Entry 9ML9 (X-ray diffraction, 2.59 A resolution); this record covers chains A and H of the 3 polymer chains in the assembly.

Chain A:
Name: Spike protein S1
Source organism: Severe acute respiratory syndrome coronavirus 2
Notes: fragment: Receptor-Binding Domain
UniProtKB: P0DTC2 (SPIKE_SARS2); residues 328-533 here = UniProt positions 328-533
Sequence (212 residues; each row starts with the number of its first residue):
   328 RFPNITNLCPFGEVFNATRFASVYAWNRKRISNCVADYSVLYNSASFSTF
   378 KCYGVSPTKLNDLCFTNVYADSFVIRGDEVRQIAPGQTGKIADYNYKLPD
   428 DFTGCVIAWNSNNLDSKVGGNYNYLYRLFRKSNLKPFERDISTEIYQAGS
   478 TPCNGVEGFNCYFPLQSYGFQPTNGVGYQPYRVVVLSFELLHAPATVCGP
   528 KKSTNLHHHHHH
Not modelled in the structure: 328-332, 529-539
Cystine bridges: Cys-336/Cys-361, Cys-379/Cys-432, Cys-391/Cys-525, Cys-480/Cys-488
Covalent attachments: N-acetylglucosamine (NAG) linked to Asn-343
Sequence notes: expression tag (534-539)
UniProt features mapped onto this chain:
  - region: Arg-403 to Asp-405 (Integrin-binding motif), Asn-448 to Phe-456 (Immunodominant HLA epitope recognized by the CD8+)
  - glycosylation (N-linked (GlcNAc...) asparagine): Asn-331 (complex), Asn-343 (complex)
  - natural variant: Gly-339 (G339D: In strain: Omicron/BA.1, Omicron/BA.2 and 4 more; G339H: In strain: Omicron/BA.2.75, Omicron/XBB.1.5 and 1 more), Arg-346 (R346K: In strain: Mu/B.1.621; R346T: In strain: Omicron/BQ.1.1, Omicron/XBB.1.5 and 1 more), Leu-368 (L368I: In strain: Omicron/XBB.1.5, Omicron/EG.5.1), Ser-371 (S371F: In strain: Omicron/BA.2, Omicron/BA.2.12.1 and 6 more; S371L: In strain: Omicron/BA.1), Ser-373 (S373P: In strain: Omicron/BA.1, Omicron/BA.2 and 7 more), Ser-375 (S375F: In strain: Omicron/BA.1, Omicron/BA.2 and 7 more), Thr-376 (T376A: In strain: Omicron/BA.2, Omicron/BA.2.12.1 and 5 more), Asp-405 (D405N: In strain: Omicron/BA.2, Omicron/BA.2.12.1 and 6 more), Arg-408 (R408S: In strain: Omicron/BA.2, Omicron/BA.2.12.1 and 6 more), Lys-417 (K417N: In strain: Beta/B.1.351, Omicron/BA.1 and 8 more; K417T: In strain: Gamma/P.1), Asn-440 (N440K: In strain: Omicron/BA.1, Omicron/BA.2 and 7 more), Lys-444 (K444T: In strain: Omicron/BQ.1.1), 16 further natural variant entries in UniProt
  - mutagenesis: Asn-331 (N331Q: Reduced viral infectivity), Asn-343 (N343Q: Reduced viral infectivity), Leu-452 (L452R: Increased resistance to neutralizing antibodies. Decreases HLA binding to NF9 epitope. Increased binding affinity to human ACE2), Tyr-453 (Y453F: Decreased HLA binding to NF9 epitope. Increased binding affinity to human ACE2), Ala-475 (A475V: Increased resistance to neutralizing antibodies), Val-483 (V483A: Increased resistance to neutralizing antibodies), Glu-484 (E484D: Increased replication in human TMEM106B overexpressing cells), Phe-490 (F490L: Increased resistance to neutralizing antibodies and human covalescent sera neutralization), Gln-493 (Q493N: Reduced host ACE2-binding affinity in vitro; Q493Y: Reduced host ACE2-binding affinity in vitro), Asn-501 (N501T: Reduced host ACE2-binding affinity in vitro; N501Y: Increased binding affinity to human ACE2), His-519 (H519P: Increased resistance to human covalescent sera neutralization)
Reported in the primary citation:
  - mutagenesis - R357N, Y396T: decreased binding to M8b-B1

Chain H:
Name: M8b-C9 heavy chain
Source organism: Oryctolagus cuniculus
Sequence (236 residues; numbered 2 to 220 plus 17 insertion-coded residues; the number before each row is that of its first residue; a row labelled like 82A-82B holds insertion residues (82A, then the next letters in order)):
     2 QSLEESGGDLVKPGTSLTLTCTASGFSFSHNYVM
   35A C
    36 WVRQAPGKGLECVACIY
   52A F
    53 GFGDTYYASWAKGRITISKTSSTTVTLQMT
82A-82B SL
    83 TAADTATYFCARALGYYI
100A-100M YGDAGDIYIADYF
   101 KLWGPGTLVTVSSGQPKAPSVFPLAPSSKSTSGGTAALGCLVKDYFPEPV
   151 TVSWNSGALTSGVHTFPAVLQSSGLYSLSSVVTVPSSSLGTQTYICNVNH
   201 KPSNTKVDKRVEPKSCDKTH
Not modelled in the structure: 215-220
Cystine bridges: Cys-22/Cys-92, Cys-35A/Cys-50, Cys-140/Cys-196

How chain A and chain H interact:
Contacting residue pairs - 38 pairs, chain A then chain H:
  Tyr-369(A) with Tyr-100A(H)
  Asn-370(A) with Tyr-100A(H)
  Phe-377(A) with Tyr-99(H); Ile-100(H)
  Lys-378(A) with Tyr-98(H); Tyr-99(H)
  Cys-379(A) with Tyr-98(H); Tyr-99(H), hydrogen bond (backbone-backbone)
  Tyr-380(A) with Asn-32(H); Leu-96(H), hydrophobic; Gly-97(H); Tyr-98(H), hydrophobic
  Gly-381(A) with His-31(H); Asn-32(H), hydrogen bond (backbone-side chain)
  Val-382(A) with Tyr-99(H)
  Ser-383(A) with Tyr-99(H); Asp-100F(H), hydrogen bond
  Pro-384(A) with Tyr-99(H); Asp-100F(H)
  Thr-385(A) with Tyr-100A(H); Asp-100F(H), hydrogen bond
  Ala-411(A) with Leu-96(H), hydrophobic
  Pro-412(A) with Asn-32(H); Tyr-33(H); Leu-96(H), hydrophobic
  Gly-413(A) with Tyr-33(H), hydrogen bond (backbone-side chain); Arg-94(H), hydrogen bond (backbone-side chain)
  Asp-427(A) with Phe-27(H); Ser-28(H), hydrogen bond (side chain-backbone); Ser-30(H); Asn-32(H), hydrogen bond (backbone-side chain); Tyr-33(H), hydrogen bond
  Asp-428(A) with Ser-30(H); His-31(H), hydrogen bond (backbone-side chain); Asn-32(H)
  Phe-429(A) with His-31(H), hydrogen bond (backbone-side chain); Asn-32(H), hydrogen bond (backbone-side chain)
  Thr-430(A) with His-31(H), hydrogen bond
Interface residues without a listed pair, chain A (20 interface residues in all): Lys-386, Gln-414
Interface residues without a listed pair, chain H (15 interface residues in all): Tyr-100L
From the paper, about this interface:
  - pairs named by the authors: Lys-378(A)/Tyr-98(H)
  - epitope / paratope residues, chain A: Lys-378(A)
  - epitope / paratope residues, chain H: Tyr-98(H), Tyr-99(H)

In short:
The interface between chain A and chain H involves 20 residues on one side and 15 on the other, with 13
hydrogen bonds. Among the polar pairs are Gly-381(A)/Asn-32(H), Ser-383(A)/Asp-100F(H) and
Thr-385(A)/Asp-100F(H). The paper describes a contact between Lys-378(A) and Tyr-98(H). From the paper: R357N
and Y396T of chain A reduce binding to M8b-B1; epitope/paratope residues Lys-378(A) and Tyr-98(H) among
others.
Here chain A is Spike protein S1 (Severe acute respiratory syndrome coronavirus 2) and chain H is M8b-C9 heavy
chain (Oryctolagus cuniculus). Entry 9ML9 (Crystal structure of the SARS-CoV-2 RBD in complex with the rabbit
M8b-C9 Fab) was determined by X-ray diffraction, deposited together with 9ML4, 9ML5, 9ML7 and 9ML8.
